Entry 8CVI (electron microscopy, 3.40 A resolution); this record covers chains A and W of the 33 polymer chains in the assembly.

[Chain A (and W)]
Name: Flagellin
Organism: Escherichia coli
Notes: chain W of this document is another copy of the same molecule, construct and numbering; everything in this record applies to it too
Reference sequence: B7USU2 (FLIC_ECO27); residues 1-548 here = UniProt positions 1-548
Sequence (548 residues; row label = number of the first residue in the row):
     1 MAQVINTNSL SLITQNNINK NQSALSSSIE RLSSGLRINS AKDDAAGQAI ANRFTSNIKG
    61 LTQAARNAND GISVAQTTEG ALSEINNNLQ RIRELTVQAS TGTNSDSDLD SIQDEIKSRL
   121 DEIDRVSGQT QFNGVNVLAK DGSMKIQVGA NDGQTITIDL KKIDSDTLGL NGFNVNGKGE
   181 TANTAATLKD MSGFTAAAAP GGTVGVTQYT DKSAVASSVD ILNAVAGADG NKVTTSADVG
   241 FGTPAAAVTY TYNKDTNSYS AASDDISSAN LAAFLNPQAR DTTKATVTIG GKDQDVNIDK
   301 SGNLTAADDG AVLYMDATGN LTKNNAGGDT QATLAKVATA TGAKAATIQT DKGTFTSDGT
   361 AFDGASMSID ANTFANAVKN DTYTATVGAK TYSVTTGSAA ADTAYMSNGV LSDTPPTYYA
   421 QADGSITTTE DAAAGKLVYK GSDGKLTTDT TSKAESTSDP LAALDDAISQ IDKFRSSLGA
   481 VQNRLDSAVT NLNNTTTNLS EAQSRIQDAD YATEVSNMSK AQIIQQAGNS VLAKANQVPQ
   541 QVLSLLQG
Unresolved in the structure: 1-2, 178-454, 547-548 (chain W: 1, 178-454, 548)

[Chain A / chain W interface]
Contacting residue pairs - 11 pairs, chain A then chain W:
  Arg91(A) - Asp43(W)  hydrogen bond (side chain-backbone)
  Arg91(A) - Asp44(W)
  Gln98(A) - Ile50(W)
  Ser107(A) - Arg53(W)  hydrogen bond
  Asp108(A) - Ile50(W)
  Asp108(A) - Arg53(W)  salt bridge
  Ser111(A) - Ala49(W)
  Ile112(A) - Ala46(W)  hydrophobic
  Glu115(A) - Asp44(W)
  Glu115(A) - Ala45(W)  hydrogen bond (side chain-backbone)
  Glu115(A) - Ala46(W)  hydrogen bond (side chain-backbone)

[Overview]
The chain A/chain W interface involves 7 residues from each chain; the contacts include 4 hydrogen bonds and 1
salt bridge. Polar contacts include Asp108(A)-Arg53(W), Arg91(A)-Asp43(W) and Ser107(A)-Arg53(W).
Both chains are Flagellin (Escherichia coli). Entry 8CVI (Cryo-EM structure of the supercoiled EPEC H6
flagellar filament core Curly I waveform) was determined by electron microscopy (same publication as 8CWM,
8CXM and 8CYE).
